Entry 2A9B (X-ray diffraction, 2.50 A resolution); this record covers chain A.

[Chain A]
Name: Sulfite Oxidase
Source organism: Gallus gallus
Notes: EC 1.8.3.1; fragment: Catalytic core domain and C terminal dimerization domain
UniProt: P07850 (SUOX_CHICK); residue numbers follow UniProt; this construct covers 95-466
Chain sequence (372 residues; row label = number of the first residue in the row):
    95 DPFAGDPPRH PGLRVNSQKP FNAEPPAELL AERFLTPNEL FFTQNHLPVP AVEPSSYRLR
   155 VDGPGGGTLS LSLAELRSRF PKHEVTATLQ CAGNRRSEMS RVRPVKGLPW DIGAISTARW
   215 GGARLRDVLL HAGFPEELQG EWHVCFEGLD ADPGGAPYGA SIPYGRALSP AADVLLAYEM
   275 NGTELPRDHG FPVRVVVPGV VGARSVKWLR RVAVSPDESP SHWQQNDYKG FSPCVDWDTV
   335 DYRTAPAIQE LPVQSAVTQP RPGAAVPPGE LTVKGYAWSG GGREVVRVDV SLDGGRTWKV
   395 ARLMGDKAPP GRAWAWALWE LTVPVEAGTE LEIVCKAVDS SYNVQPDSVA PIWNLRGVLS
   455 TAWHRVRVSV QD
Sequence notes: engineered mutation Gln-138 (Arg in P07850)
Bound ions: Mo ion: Cys-185 (together with MTE)
Residues lining bound ligands: MTE (phosphonic acidmono-(2-amino-5,6-dimercapto-4-oxo-3,7,8a,9,10,10a-hexahydro-4H-8-oxa-1,3,9,10-tetraaza-anthracen-7-ylmethyl)ester): Phe-135, Phe-136, Thr-137, Gln-138, Asn-139, His-140, Leu-183, Cys-185, Gly-242, Asp-244, Tyr-252, Asp-282, His-283, Arg-288, Gly-296, Ala-297, Ser-299, Val-300, Lys-301, Trp-302, Tyr-322

[Overview]
Ligands of chain A: compound MTE.
Chain A is Sulfite Oxidase (Gallus gallus); the structure, Crystal structure of R138Q mutant of recombinant
sulfite oxidase at resting state, was determined by X-ray diffraction (same publication as 2A99, 2A9A, 2A9C
and 2A9D).
